1MTY - chains B and C of the 6 polymer chains in the assembly; structure by X-ray diffraction, 1.70 A resolution.

[Chain B (and C)]
Protein: Methane monooxygenase hydroxylase
Organism: Methylococcus capsulatus str. Bath
Notes: EC 1.14.13.25; chain C of this document is another copy of the same molecule, construct and numbering; everything in this record applies to it too
UniProt: P18798 (MEMB_METCA); residues 6-362 here correspond to UniProt positions 5-361 (UniProt number = residue number - 1)
Chain sequence (384 residues; numbered 6 to 389; the number before each row is that of its first residue):
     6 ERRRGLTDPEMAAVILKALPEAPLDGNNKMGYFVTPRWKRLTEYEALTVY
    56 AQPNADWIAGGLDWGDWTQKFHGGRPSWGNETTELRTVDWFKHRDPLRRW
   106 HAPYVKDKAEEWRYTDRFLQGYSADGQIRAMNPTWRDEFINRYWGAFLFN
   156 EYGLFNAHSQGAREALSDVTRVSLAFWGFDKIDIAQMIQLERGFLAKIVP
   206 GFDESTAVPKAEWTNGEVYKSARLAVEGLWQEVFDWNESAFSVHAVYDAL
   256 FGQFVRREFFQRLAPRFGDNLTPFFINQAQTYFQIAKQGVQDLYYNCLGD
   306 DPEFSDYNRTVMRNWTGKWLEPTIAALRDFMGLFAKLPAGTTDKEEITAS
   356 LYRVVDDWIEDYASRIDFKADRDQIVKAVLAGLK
Differences from the reference sequence: conflict Asp142 (Thr141 in P18798), Glu143 (Ser142 in P18798), Phe144 (Ser143 in P18798), Ile145 (Cys144 in P18798)

[Interface between chain B and chain C]
Contacting residue pairs - 65 pairs, chain B then chain C:
  Leu11(B) - Thr12(C)
  Thr12(B) - Leu11(C)
  Pro14(B) - Pro14(C)
  Pro14(B) - Ala18(C)
  Pro14(B) - Leu21(C)
  Ala18(B) - Pro14(C)
  Leu21(B) - Pro14(C)  hydrophobic
  Lys111(B) - Arg118(C)
  Asp112(B) - Arg118(C)  salt bridge
  Asp112(B) - Arg122(C)  salt bridge
  Glu115(B) - Glu115(C)
  Glu115(B) - Arg118(C)  salt bridge
  Glu115(B) - Arg122(C)  salt bridge
  Glu116(B) - Tyr119(C)
  Glu116(B) - Arg122(C)  salt bridge
  Arg118(B) - Lys111(C)
  Arg118(B) - Asp112(C)  salt bridge
  Arg118(B) - Glu115(C)  salt bridge
  Tyr119(B) - Glu116(C)
  Tyr119(B) - Tyr119(C)  hydrophobic
  Tyr119(B) - Asn282(C)
  Tyr119(B) - Gln283(C)
  Arg122(B) - Asp112(C)  salt bridge
  Arg122(B) - Glu115(C)  salt bridge
  Arg122(B) - Glu116(C)  salt bridge
  Arg122(B) - Thr286(C)
  Phe123(B) - Asn282(C)
  Phe123(B) - Thr286(C)
  Gly126(B) - Gln289(C)
  Ala129(B) - Gln289(C)
  Asp130(B) - Gln258(C)
  Asp130(B) - Arg262(C)  salt bridge
  Asp130(B) - Gln285(C)
  Asp130(B) - Gln289(C)  hydrogen bond
  Gln132(B) - Gln266(C)  hydrogen bond
  Gln132(B) - Gln285(C)
  Arg134(B) - Arg262(C)
  Arg134(B) - Arg358(C)
  Arg134(B) - Asp362(C)  salt bridge
  Gln258(B) - Asp130(C)
  Arg262(B) - Asp130(C)  salt bridge
  Arg262(B) - Gln132(C)
  Arg262(B) - Arg134(C)
  Gln266(B) - Gln132(C)
  Gln266(B) - Asn275(C)  hydrogen bond (backbone-side chain)
  Pro270(B) - Pro270(C)
  Pro270(B) - Asn275(C)
  Asn275(B) - Gln266(C)  hydrogen bond (side chain-backbone)
  Asn275(B) - Pro270(C)
  Asn275(B) - Pro278(C)
  Pro278(B) - Asn275(C)
  Phe279(B) - Asn282(C)
  Asn282(B) - Tyr119(C)
  Asn282(B) - Phe123(C)
  Asn282(B) - Phe279(C)
  Gln283(B) - Tyr119(C)
  Gln285(B) - Asp130(C)
  Gln285(B) - Gln132(C)
  Thr286(B) - Arg122(C)
  Thr286(B) - Phe123(C)
  Gln289(B) - Gly126(C)
  Gln289(B) - Ala129(C)
  Gln289(B) - Asp130(C)  hydrogen bond
  Arg358(B) - Arg134(C)
  Asp362(B) - Arg134(C)  salt bridge
Also at the interface, not in a pair above, chain B (36 interface residues in all): Ala17, Ala135, Arg271, Lys292
Also at the interface, not in a pair above, chain C (35 interface residues in all): Ala17, Ala135, Arg271

[Summary]
Chain B and chain C form an interface of 36 and 35 residues respectively; the contacts include 5 hydrogen
bonds and 14 salt bridges. Polar contacts include Asp112(B)-Arg118(C), Asp112(B)-Arg122(C) and
Glu115(B)-Arg118(C).
Both chains are Methane monooxygenase hydroxylase (Methylococcus capsulatus str. Bath). Entry 1MTY (Methane
monooxygenase hydroxylase from methylococcus capsulatus (bath)) was determined by X-ray diffraction.
